PDB entry 5MUK | X-ray diffraction, 1.49 A resolution | chain A

# Chain A
Molecule: Neuraminidase
Source organism: Bacteroides thetaiotaomicron (strain ATCC 29148 / DSM 2079 / NCTC 10582 / E50 / VPI-5482)
Reference sequence: Q8A1H5 (Q8A1H5_BACTN); the construct has insertions or renumbered stretches relative to UniProt, so the offset changes along the chain: 22-31 = UniProt 21-30; 44-431 = UniProt 44-431
Chain sequence (431 residues; numbered 2 to 431 plus 13 insertion-coded residues; 12 numbers in that range are skipped by the numbering (no residue carries them; nothing is unmodelled there); the number before each row is that of its first residue; a row labelled like 31A-31M holds insertion residues (31A, then the next letters in order)):
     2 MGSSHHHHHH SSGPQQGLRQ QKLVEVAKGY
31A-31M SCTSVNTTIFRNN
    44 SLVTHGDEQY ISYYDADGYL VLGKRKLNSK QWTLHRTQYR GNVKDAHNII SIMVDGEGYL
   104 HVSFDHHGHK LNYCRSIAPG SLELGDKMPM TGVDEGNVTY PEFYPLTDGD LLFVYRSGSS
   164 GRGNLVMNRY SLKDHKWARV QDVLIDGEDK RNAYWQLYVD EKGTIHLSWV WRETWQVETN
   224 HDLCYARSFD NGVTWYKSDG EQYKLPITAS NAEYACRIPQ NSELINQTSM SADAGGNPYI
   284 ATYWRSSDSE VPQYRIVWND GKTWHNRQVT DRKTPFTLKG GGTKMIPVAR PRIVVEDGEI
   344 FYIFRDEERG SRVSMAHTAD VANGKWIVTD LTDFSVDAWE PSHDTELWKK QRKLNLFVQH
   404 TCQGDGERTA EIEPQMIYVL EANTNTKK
Disordered / not traced: 2-20, 31A-31M, 85-89, 323-327, 406-416, 429-431
Construct notes: initiating methionine (2); expression tag (3-21)
What the authors report for this chain:
  - catalytic residues: His48
  - mutagenesis - E100A, D151N, E389Q, K392A, K393A: unchanged catalytic activity
  - mutagenesis - D151A, E389A (50-fold): decreased catalytic activity
  - mutagenesis - H48A, H48Q: abolished catalytic activity

# Summary
The paper reports the catalytic residue His48; D151A and E389A reduce catalytic activity; 9 substitutions were
tested in all.
Chain A is Neuraminidase (Bacteroides thetaiotaomicron (strain ATCC 29148 / DSM 2079 / NCTC 10582 / E50 /
VPI-5482)); the structure, Glycoside Hydrolase BT3686, was determined by X-ray diffraction together with 5MUL,
5MUM and 5MVH from the same study.
